Entry 6ULC (electron microscopy, 4.60 A resolution (low resolution: residue-level contacts below are approximate; hydrogen-bond / salt-bridge calls are withheld)); this record covers chains A and D of the 8 polymer chains in the assembly.

[Chain A]
Protein: envelope glycoprotein gp120
From: Human immunodeficiency virus 1
Notes: fragment: signal peptide +
Reference sequence: Q71014 (Q71014_9HIV1); the construct lacks a stretch of the UniProt sequence and is renumbered around it, so the offset changes along the chain: 31-188 = UniProt 28-185; 191-309 = UniProt 191-309; 312-317 = UniProt 310-315; 318-353 = UniProt 317-352; 2 more segments
Sequence (505 residues; row label = number of the first residue in the row; note: 9 numbers in that range are skipped by the numbering (no residue carries them; nothing is unmodelled there); a row labelled like 190A-190B holds insertion residues (190A, then the next letters in order)):
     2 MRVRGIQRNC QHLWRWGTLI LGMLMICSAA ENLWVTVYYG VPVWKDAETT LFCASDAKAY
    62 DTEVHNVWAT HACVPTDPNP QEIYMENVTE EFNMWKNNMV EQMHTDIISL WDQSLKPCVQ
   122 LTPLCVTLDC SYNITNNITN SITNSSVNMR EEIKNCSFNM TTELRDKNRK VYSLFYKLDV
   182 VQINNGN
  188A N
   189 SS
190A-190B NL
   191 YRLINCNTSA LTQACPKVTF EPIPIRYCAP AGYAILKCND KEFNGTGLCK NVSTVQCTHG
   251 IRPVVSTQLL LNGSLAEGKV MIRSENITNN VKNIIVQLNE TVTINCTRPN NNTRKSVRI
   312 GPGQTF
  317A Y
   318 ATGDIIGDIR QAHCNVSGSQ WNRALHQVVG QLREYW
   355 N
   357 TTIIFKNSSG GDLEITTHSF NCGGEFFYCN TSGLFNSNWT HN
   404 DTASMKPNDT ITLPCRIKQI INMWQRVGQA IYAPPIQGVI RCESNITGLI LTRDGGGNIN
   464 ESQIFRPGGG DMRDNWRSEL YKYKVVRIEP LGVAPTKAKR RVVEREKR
Not modelled in the structure: 2-31, 508-511
Cystine bridges: Cys-54/Cys-74, Cys-119/Cys-205, Cys-126/Cys-196, Cys-131/Cys-157, Cys-218/Cys-247, Cys-228/Cys-239, Cys-378/Cys-445
Glycans and other covalent adducts: N-acetylglucosamine (NAG) linked to Asn-88, Asn-138, Asn-145, Asn-188, Asn-197, Asn-234, Asn-241, Asn-262, Asn-276, Asn-289, Asn-295, Asn-301, Asn-332, Asn-355, Asn-363, Asn-386, Asn-394, Asn-398, Asn-411, Asn-448, Asn-463; glycan linked to Asn-134, Asn-156, Asn-160
What the authors report for this chain:
  - post-translational modification sites: Asn-134, Asn-156, Asn-160, Asn-188

[Chain D]
Protein: Envelope glycoprotein gp41
From: Human immunodeficiency virus 1
Reference sequence: Q71014 (Q71014_9HIV1); residues 511-863 here correspond to UniProt positions 504-856 (UniProt number = residue number - 7)
Sequence (353 residues; row label = number of the first residue in the row):
   511 AVVELGAVFI GFLGTAGSTM GAASITLTVQ VRKLLSGIVQ QQSNLLRAIE AQQHLLKLTV
   571 WGIKQLQARV LAVERYLRDQ QLLGIWGCSG KLICTTNVPW NSSWSNKSER EIWENMTWLQ
   631 WDKEISNYTH IIYELIEESQ KQQEKNEQEL LELDKWANLW NWFDISNWLW YIKIFIMIVG
   691 GLIGLRIVFA VLSVINRVRQ GYSPLSFQTL TPNPRDPDRP GRIEGEGGEQ DRGRSIRLVS
   751 GFLALAWDDL RNLCLSSYHQ LRDFILIVAR TVELLGHSSL KGLRLGWEGL KYLGNLLLYW
   811 GRELKTSAIN LFDTIAIVVA GWTDRVIEVG QRLGRAILNI PRRIRQGLER ALL
Not modelled in the structure: 511-520, 665-863
Cystine bridges: Cys-598/Cys-604
Glycans and other covalent adducts: N-acetylglucosamine (NAG) linked to Asn-611

[How chain A and chain D interact]
Residue-residue contacts - 7 pairs, chain A then chain D:
  Glu-49(A) with Arg-557(D)
  Thr-50(A) with Arg-557(D)
  Asn-99(A) with Arg-557(D)
  Glu-102(A) with Arg-557(D)
  Thr-106(A) with Ala-558(D); Ile-559(D)
  Arg-429(A) with Gln-563(D)

[In short]
6 residues of chain A face 4 of chain D across their interface. N-acetylglucosamine is covalently linked to
Asn-88(A), Asn-134(A), Asn-138(A), Asn-145(A), Asn-188(A) and Asn-197(A) and 16 more. N-acetylglucosamine is
covalently linked to Asn-611(D). The paper reports modification sites Asn-134(A), Asn-156(A) and Asn-160(A)
among others.
Here chain A is envelope glycoprotein gp120 and chain D is Envelope glycoprotein gp41, both from Human
immunodeficiency virus 1. Entry 6ULC (Structure of full-length, fully glycosylated, non-modified HIV-1 gp160
bound to PG16 Fab at a nominal resolution ...) was determined by electron microscopy (same publication as
6PWU).
